PDB entry 4AK4 | X-ray diffraction, 1.65 A resolution | chains E and F of the 8 polymer chains in the assembly

== Chain E ==
Protein: Agglutinin alpha chain
Organism: Artocarpus integer
UniProt: P18670 (LECA_ARTIN); numbering as in UniProt (aligned over 1-133)
Amino-acid sequence (133 residues; each row starts with the number of its first residue):
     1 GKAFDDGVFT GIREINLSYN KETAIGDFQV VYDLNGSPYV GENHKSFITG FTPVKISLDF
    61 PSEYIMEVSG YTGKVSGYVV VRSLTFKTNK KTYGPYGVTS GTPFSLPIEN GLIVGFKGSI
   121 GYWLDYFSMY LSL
UniProt features mapped onto this chain:
  - region: Val68 to Asn89 (IgA-binding)
  - glycosylation: Asn43 (N-linked (GlcNAc...) asparagine)
  - natural variant: Lys45 (K45L; K45T), Met66 (M66D; M66V), Lys74 (N74K: this construct carries the variant)

== Chain F ==
Protein: Agglutinin beta-4 chain
Organism: Artocarpus integer
UniProt: Q9S8T0 (LECB4_ARTIN); residue numbers follow UniProt; this construct covers 1-19
Amino-acid sequence (21 residues; numbered 1 to 21; the number before each row is that of its first residue):
     1 NEQSGISQTV IVGPWGAQVS T
Not modelled in the structure: 1-2, 19-21
Sequence notes: expression tag (20-21)

== Interface between chain E and chain F ==
Pairs across the interface (29; chain E residue first):
  Val8(E) - Thr9(F)
  Thr72(E) - Gly16(F)
  Val79(E) - Gly16(F)
  Val79(E) - Ala17(F)
  Val81(E) - Trp15(F)
  Phe104(E) - Trp15(F)
  Leu106(E) - Val12(F)  hydrophobic
  Asp125(E) - Gly16(F)
  Asp125(E) - Ala17(F)  hydrogen bond (backbone-backbone)
  Tyr126(E) - Pro14(F)  hydrophobic
  Tyr126(E) - Trp15(F)
  Tyr126(E) - Gly16(F)
  Tyr126(E) - Ala17(F)
  Tyr126(E) - Gln18(F)
  Phe127(E) - Pro14(F)
  Phe127(E) - Trp15(F)  hydrogen bond (backbone-backbone)
  Ser128(E) - Ile11(F)
  Ser128(E) - Val12(F)
  Ser128(E) - Gly13(F)
  Ser128(E) - Pro14(F)
  Met129(E) - Ile11(F)
  Met129(E) - Val12(F)  hydrogen bond (backbone-backbone)
  Met129(E) - Trp15(F)  hydrophobic
  Tyr130(E) - Thr9(F)
  Tyr130(E) - Val10(F)
  Tyr130(E) - Ile11(F)  hydrophobic
  Leu131(E) - Thr9(F)
  Leu131(E) - Val10(F)  hydrogen bond (backbone-backbone)
  Leu131(E) - Val12(F)  hydrophobic
Other interface residues (no listed pair), chain E (15 interface residues in all): Val114, Lys117

== Summary ==
Chain E and chain F form an interface of 15 and 10 residues respectively, with 4 hydrogen bonds. Main-chain
hydrogen bonds include Asp125(E)-Ala17(F), Phe127(E)-Trp15(F) and Met129(E)-Val12(F).
Chain E is Agglutinin alpha chain and chain F is Agglutinin beta-4 chain, both from Artocarpus integer; the
structure, High resolution structure of Galactose Binding lectin from Champedak (CGB), was determined by X-ray
diffraction together with 4AKB, 4AKC and 4AKD from the same study.
